Entry 4XHT (X-ray diffraction, 1.65 A resolution); this record covers chains A and B.

# Chain A (and B)
Protein: Protein timeless homolog
Source organism: Homo sapiens
Notes: fragment: PAB domain; chain B of this document is another copy of the same molecule, construct and numbering; everything in this record applies to it too
UniProt: Q9UNS1 (TIM_HUMAN); numbering as in UniProt (aligned over 1000-1098)
Amino-acid sequence (103 residues; row label = number of the first residue in the row):
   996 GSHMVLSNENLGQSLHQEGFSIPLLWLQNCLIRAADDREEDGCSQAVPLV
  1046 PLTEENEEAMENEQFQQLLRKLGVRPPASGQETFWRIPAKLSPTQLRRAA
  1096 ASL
Not modelled in the structure: 996-1004 (chain B: 996-1003, 1036-1038)
Construct notes: expression tag (996-999)
Reported in the primary citation:
  - self-association interface (contacts with another copy of this molecule); pairs are residue here / residue on that copy: E1052-R1081, T1078-T1078, F1079-F1079

# How chain A and chain B interact
Contacting residue pairs (26; chain A residue first):
  V1045(A) - L1047(B)  hydrophobic
  P1046(A) - T1078(B)
  P1046(A) - F1079(B)
  E1052(A) - E1077(B)
  E1052(A) - T1078(B)  hydrogen bond (side chain-backbone)
  E1052(A) - F1079(B)  hydrogen bond (side chain-backbone)
  E1052(A) - R1081(B)  salt bridge
  E1053(A) - Q1076(B)  hydrogen bond
  E1056(A) - G1075(B)
  E1056(A) - Q1076(B)
  E1056(A) - E1077(B)
  E1056(A) - T1078(B)  hydrogen bond
  G1075(A) - E1056(B)
  Q1076(A) - E1052(B)
  Q1076(A) - E1053(B)
  Q1076(A) - E1056(B)
  E1077(A) - E1052(B)
  E1077(A) - E1056(B)
  T1078(A) - E1052(B)  hydrogen bond (backbone-side chain)
  T1078(A) - E1056(B)  hydrogen bond
  T1078(A) - T1078(B)
  F1079(A) - P1046(B)
  F1079(A) - E1052(B)  hydrogen bond (backbone-side chain)
  F1079(A) - F1079(B)  hydrophobic
  R1081(A) - E1049(B)
  R1081(A) - E1052(B)  salt bridge
Interface residues without a listed pair, chain A (14 interface residues in all): L1047, E1049, M1055
Interface residues without a listed pair, chain B (13 interface residues in all): M1055

# Summary
14 residues of chain A and 13 residues of chain B are in contact, with 7 hydrogen bonds and 2 salt bridges.
Among the polar pairs are E1052(A)-R1081(B), E1052(A)-T1078(B) and E1052(A)-F1079(B). The paper reports a
self-association interface involving E1052(A), T1078(A) and F1079(A) among others.
Chain A and chain B are both Protein timeless homolog (Homo sapiens); the structure, Crystal structure of
Timeless_PAB domain native form, was determined by X-ray diffraction (same publication as 4XHU and 4XHW).
